PDB entry 2WRS | X-ray diffraction, 2.79 A resolution | chain A

== Chain A ==
Name: Beta-lactamase vim-4
Organism: Pseudomonas aeruginosa
Notes: EC 3.5.2.6
UniProt: Q70E11 (Q70E11_PSEAE); numbering as in UniProt (aligned over 32-261)
Amino-acid sequence (230 residues; numbered 32 to 261; the number before each row is that of its first residue):
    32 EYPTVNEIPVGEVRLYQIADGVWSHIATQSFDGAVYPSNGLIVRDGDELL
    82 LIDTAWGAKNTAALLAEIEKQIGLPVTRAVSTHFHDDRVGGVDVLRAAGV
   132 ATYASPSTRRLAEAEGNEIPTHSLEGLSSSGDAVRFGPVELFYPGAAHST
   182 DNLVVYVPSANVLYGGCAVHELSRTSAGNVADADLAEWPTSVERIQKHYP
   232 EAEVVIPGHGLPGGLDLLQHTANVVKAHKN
Ion coordination: Zn2+: His-114, His-116, His-179 (together with citrate anion)
Residues lining bound ligands: citrate anion (FLC): Phe-62, Trp-87, His-114, His-116, Asp-118, Arg-119, His-179, Cys-198, Arg-205, Gly-209, Asn-210, His-240

== In short ==
Ligands of chain A: citrate anion. The Zn2+ site is built by His-114, His-116 and His-179.
Chain A is Beta-lactamase vim-4 (Pseudomonas aeruginosa); the structure, Crystal Structure of the Mono-Zinc
Metallo-beta-lactamase VIM-4 from Pseudomonas aeruginosa, was determined by X-ray diffraction (same
publication as 3IOF and 3IOG).
